Entry 2X4O (X-ray diffraction, 2.30 A resolution); this record covers chains D and F of the 3 polymer chains in the assembly.

Chain D:
Molecule: HLA class I histocompatibility antigen, a-2 alpha chain
Source organism: Homo sapiens
UniProtKB: P01892 (1A02_HUMAN); residues 1-275 here correspond to UniProt positions 25-299 (UniProt number = residue number + 24)
Amino-acid sequence (275 residues; numbered 1 to 275; the number before each row is that of its first residue):
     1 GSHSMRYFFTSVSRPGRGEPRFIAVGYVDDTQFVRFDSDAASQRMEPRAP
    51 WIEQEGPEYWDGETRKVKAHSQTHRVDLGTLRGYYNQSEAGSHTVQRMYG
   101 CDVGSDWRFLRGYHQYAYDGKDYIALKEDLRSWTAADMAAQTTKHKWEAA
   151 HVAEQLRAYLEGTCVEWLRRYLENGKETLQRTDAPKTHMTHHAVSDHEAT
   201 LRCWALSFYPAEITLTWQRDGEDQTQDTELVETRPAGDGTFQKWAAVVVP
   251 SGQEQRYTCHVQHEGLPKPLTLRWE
Cystine bridges: C101-C164, C203-C259

Chain F:
Molecule: Envelope glycoprotein GP160
Notes: fragment: envelope protein, residues 120-128
UniProtKB: P04583 (ENV_HV1MA); residues 1-9 here correspond to UniProt positions 120-128 (UniProt number = residue number + 119)
Amino-acid sequence (9 residues; numbered 1 to 9; the number before each row is that of its first residue):
     1 KLTPLCVTL

Chain D / chain F interface:
Contacting residue pairs (36; chain D residue first):
  M5(D) - K1(F)
  Y7(D) - K1(F)  hydrogen bond (side chain-backbone)
  Y7(D) - L2(F)  hydrophobic
  F9(D) - L2(F)  hydrophobic
  M45(D) - L2(F)  hydrophobic
  Y59(D) - K1(F)
  E63(D) - K1(F)
  E63(D) - L2(F)  hydrogen bond (side chain-backbone)
  K66(D) - L2(F)  hydrogen bond (side chain-backbone)
  K66(D) - T3(F)
  K66(D) - P4(F)
  V67(D) - L2(F)  hydrophobic
  H70(D) - T3(F)
  T73(D) - V7(F)
  D77(D) - T8(F)  hydrogen bond
  D77(D) - L9(F)  hydrogen bond (side chain-backbone)
  L81(D) - L9(F)  hydrophobic
  Y84(D) - L9(F)  hydrogen bond (side chain-backbone)
  R97(D) - V7(F)
  Y99(D) - L2(F)
  Y99(D) - T3(F)  hydrogen bond (side chain-backbone)
  Y116(D) - V7(F)
  Y116(D) - L9(F)  hydrophobic
  Y123(D) - L9(F)  hydrophobic
  T143(D) - L9(F)  hydrogen bond (side chain-backbone)
  K146(D) - T8(F)  hydrogen bond (side chain-backbone)
  K146(D) - L9(F)
  W147(D) - T8(F)  hydrogen bond (side chain-backbone)
  W147(D) - L9(F)  hydrophobic
  V152(D) - V7(F)  hydrophobic
  Q155(D) - L5(F)
  Y159(D) - K1(F)  hydrogen bond (side chain-backbone)
  Y159(D) - L2(F)
  Y159(D) - T3(F)
  W167(D) - K1(F)
  Y171(D) - K1(F)  hydrogen bond (side chain-backbone)
Other interface residues (no listed pair), chain D (32 interface residues in all): E58, A69, V76, T80, H114, L156, T163
Other interface residues (no listed pair), chain F (9 interface residues in all): C6

In short:
The interface between chain D and chain F involves 32 residues on one side and 9 on the other, with 12
hydrogen bonds. Polar contacts include Y7(D)-K1(F), E63(D)-L2(F) and K66(D)-L2(F).
Chain D is HLA class I histocompatibility antigen, a-2 alpha chain (Homo sapiens) and chain F is Envelope
glycoprotein GP160; the structure, Crystal structure of MHC CLass I HLA-A2.1 bound to HIV-1 envelope peptide
env120-128, was determined by X-ray diffraction (same publication as 2X70, 2X4N, 2X4R, 2X4S and 2X4U).
